PDB entry 5MMJ | electron microscopy, 3.60 A resolution | chains a and t of the 27 polymer chains in the assembly

== Chain a ==
Molecule: 16S ribosomal RNA
Organism: Spinacia oleracea
Sequence (1491 nucleotides; row label = number of the first residue in the row):
     1 UCUCAUGGAGAGUUCGAUCCUGGCUCAGGAUGAACGCUGGCGGCAUGCUU
    51 AACACAUGCAAGUCGGACGGGAAGUGGUGUUUCCAGUGGCGGACGGGUGA
   101 GUAACGCGUAAGAACCUGCCCUUGGGAGGGGAACAACAGCUGGAAACGGC
   151 UGCUAAUACCCCGUAGGCUGAGAAGCAAAAGGAGGAAUCCGCCCGAGGAG
   201 GGGCUCGCGUCUGAUUAGCUAGUUGGUGAGGUAAUAGCUUACCAAGGCGA
   251 UGAUCAGUAGCUGGUCCGAGAGGAUGAUCAGCCACACUGGGACUGAGACA
   301 CGGCCCAGACUCCUACGGGAGGCAGCAGUGGGGAAUUUUCCGCAAUGGGC
   351 GAAAGCCUGACGGAGCAAUGCCGCGUGGAGGCAGAAGGCCCACGGGUCGU
   401 GAACUUCUUUUCCCGGAGAAGAAGCAAUGACGGUAUCCGGGGAAUAAGCA
   451 UCGGCUAACUCUGUGCCAGCAGCCGCGGUAAGACAGAGGAUGCAAGCGUU
   501 AUCCGGAAUGAUUGGGCGUAAAGCGUCUGUAGGUGGCUUUUUAAGUCCGC
   551 CGUCAAAUCCCAGGGCUCAACCCUGGACAGGCGGUGGAAACUACCAAGCU
   601 GGAGUACGGUAGGGGCAGAGGGAAUUUCCGGUGGAGCGGUGAAAUGCGUA
   651 GAGAUCGGAAAGAACACCAACGGCGAAAGCACUCUGCUGGGCCGACACUG
   701 ACACUGAGAGACGAAAGCUAGGGGAGCGAAUGGGAUUAGAUACCCCAGUA
   751 GUCCUAGCCGUAAACGAUGGAUACUAGGCGCUGUGCGUAUCGACCCGUGC
   801 AGUGUUGUAGCUAACGCGUUAAGUAUCCCGCCUGGGGAGUACGUUCGCAA
   851 GAAUGAAACUCAAAGGAAUUGACGGGGGCCCGCACAAGCGGUGGAGCAUG
   901 UGGUUUAAUUCGAUGCAAAGCGAAGAACCUUACCAGGGCUUGACAUGCCG
   951 CGAAUCCUCUUGAAAGAGAGGGGUGCCUUCGGGAACGCGGACACAGGUGG
  1001 UGCAUGGCUGUCGUCAGCUCGUGCCGUAAGGUGUUGGGUUAAGUCCCGCA
  1051 ACGAGCGCAACCCUCGUGUUUAGUUGCCAACGUUGAGUUUGGAACCCUGA
  1101 ACAGACUGCCGGUGAUAAGCCGGAGGAAGGUGAGGAUGACGUCAAGUCAU
  1151 CAUGCCCCUUAUGCCCUGGGCGACACACGUGCUACAAUGGCCGGGACAAA
  1201 GGGUCGCGAUCCCGCGAGGGUGAGCUAACCCCAAAAACCCGUCCUCAGUU
  1251 CGGAUUGCAGGCUGCAACUCGCCUGCAUGAAGCCGGAAUCGCUAGUAAUC
  1301 GCCGGUCAGCCAUACGGCGGUGAAUUCGUUCCCGGGCCUUGUACACACCG
  1351 CCCGUCACACUAUGGGAGCUGGCCAUGCCCGAAGUCGUUACCUUAACCGC
  1401 AAGGAGGGGGAUGCCGAAGGCAGGGCUAGUGACUGGAGUGAAGUCGUAAC
  1451 AAGGUAGCCGUACUGGAAGGUGCGGCUGGAUCACCUCCUUU
Disordered / not traced: 1485-1491
Bound ions: Mg2+ site 1 near G22 (its only coordinating residue here); Mg2+ site 2 near A34 (its only coordinating residue here); Mg2+ site 3: U49, G99; Mg2+ site 4 near A54 (its only coordinating residue here); Mg2+ site 5 near U57 (its only coordinating residue here); Mg2+ site 6 near A67 (its only coordinating residue here); Mg2+ site 7 near U80 (its only coordinating residue here); Mg2+ site 8: A93, G302; Mg2+ site 9 near C94 (its only coordinating residue here); Mg2+ site 10 near G95 (its only coordinating residue here); Mg2+ site 11 near G97 (its only coordinating residue here); Mg2+ site 12: A100, G101, G260; 81 more Mg2+ sites not listed
From the paper describing this entry:
  - conformationally variable residues (side-chain flip): A1441, A1442

== Chain t ==
Protein: plastid ribosomal protein bS20c
Organism: Spinacia oleracea
Chain sequence (183 residues; each row starts with the number of its first residue):
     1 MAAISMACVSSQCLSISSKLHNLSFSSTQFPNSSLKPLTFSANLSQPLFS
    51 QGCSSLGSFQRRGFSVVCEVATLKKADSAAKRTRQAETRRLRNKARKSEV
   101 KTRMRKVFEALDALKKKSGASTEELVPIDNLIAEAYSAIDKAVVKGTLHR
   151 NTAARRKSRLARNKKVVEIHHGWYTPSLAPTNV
Disordered / not traced: 1-71, 179-183

== Chain a / chain t interface ==
Residue-residue contacts (83; chain a residue first):
  G62(a) - Asp77(t)  base contact
  U63(a) - Asp77(t)  base contact
  A85(a) - Lys74(t)  sugar contact
  G86(a) - Arg84(t)  salt bridge to the phosphate
  U87(a) - Lys81(t)  salt bridge to the phosphate
  U87(a) - Arg84(t)  salt bridge to the phosphate
  G88(a) - Lys81(t)  salt bridge to the phosphate
  G88(a) - Gln85(t)  hydrogen bond to the phosphate
  G89(a) - Gln85(t)  phosphate contact
  G89(a) - Arg89(t)  salt bridge to the phosphate
  C90(a) - Arg82(t)  base contact
  G91(a) - Ser78(t)  base contact
  G91(a) - Arg82(t)  hydrogen bond to the base
  G92(a) - Arg82(t)  base contact
  C116(a) - His149(t)  phosphate contact
  C116(a) - Asn151(t)  hydrogen bond to the phosphate
  U117(a) - His149(t)  salt bridge to the phosphate
  U117(a) - Arg150(t)  salt bridge to the phosphate
  A158(a) - Arg92(t)  sugar contact
  C159(a) - Arg92(t)  sugar contact
  C160(a) - Arg96(t)  salt bridge to the phosphate
  C160(a) - Lys145(t)  salt bridge to the phosphate
  C161(a) - Lys141(t)  phosphate contact
  C161(a) - Lys145(t)  salt bridge to the phosphate
  C162(a) - Lys141(t)  salt bridge to the phosphate
  G167(a) - Asp140(t)  base contact
  C168(a) - Ala154(t)  phosphate contact
  C168(a) - Lys157(t)  hydrogen bond to the sugar
  U169(a) - Tyr136(t)  hydrogen bond to the sugar
  U169(a) - Ala154(t)  sugar contact
  U169(a) - Lys157(t)  hydrogen bond to the sugar
  U169(a) - Ser158(t)  phosphate contact
  U169(a) - Ala161(t)  sugar contact
  G170(a) - Ser158(t)  hydrogen bond to the phosphate
  G170(a) - Ala161(t)  sugar contact
  G170(a) - Lys165(t)  hydrogen bond to the phosphate
  A171(a) - Lys165(t)  salt bridge to the phosphate
  A171(a) - Tyr174(t)  stacking on the base
  G172(a) - Lys164(t)  base contact
  A173(a) - Lys164(t)  hydrogen bond to the base
  G175(a) - Ala133(t)  phosphate contact
  G175(a) - Tyr136(t)  base contact
  C176(a) - Ala133(t)  sugar contact
  C176(a) - Tyr136(t)  hydrogen bond to the sugar
  C176(a) - Ser137(t)  hydrogen bond to the phosphate
  C176(a) - Asp140(t)  base contact
  A177(a) - Ser137(t)  hydrogen bond to the phosphate
  A177(a) - Asp140(t)  sugar contact
  A177(a) - Lys141(t)  phosphate contact
  A177(a) - Val144(t)  sugar contact
  A179(a) - Lys145(t)  salt bridge to the phosphate
  C194(a) - Val144(t)  phosphate contact
  G230(a) - Arg159(t)  salt bridge to the phosphate
  G231(a) - Arg159(t)  salt bridge to the phosphate
  U232(a) - Thr152(t)  phosphate contact
  U232(a) - Arg155(t)  salt bridge to the phosphate
  U232(a) - Arg156(t)  salt bridge to the phosphate
  A233(a) - His149(t)  sugar contact
  A233(a) - Asn151(t)  phosphate contact
  A233(a) - Thr152(t)  hydrogen bond to the phosphate
  A233(a) - Arg155(t)  salt bridge to the phosphate
  A234(a) - Asn151(t)  phosphate contact
  A234(a) - Arg155(t)  salt bridge to the phosphate
  C293(a) - Arg90(t)  sugar contact
  U294(a) - Arg89(t)  phosphate contact
  U294(a) - Asn93(t)  hydrogen bond to the phosphate
  G295(a) - Asn93(t)  hydrogen bond to the phosphate
  G303(a) - Thr83(t)  sugar contact
  C304(a) - Thr83(t)  sugar contact
  U1385(a) - Arg90(t)  salt bridge to the phosphate
  G1387(a) - Lys101(t)  salt bridge to the phosphate
  U1388(a) - Lys101(t)  phosphate contact
  U1388(a) - Arg105(t)  salt bridge to the phosphate
  U1389(a) - Arg105(t)  salt bridge to the phosphate
  A1405(a) - Lys106(t)  hydrogen bond to the phosphate
  G1406(a) - Thr102(t)  phosphate contact
  G1406(a) - Lys106(t)  salt bridge to the phosphate
  G1407(a) - Ser98(t)  phosphate contact
  G1407(a) - Glu99(t)  hydrogen bond to the phosphate
  G1407(a) - Thr102(t)  hydrogen bond to the phosphate
  G1408(a) - Lys94(t)  phosphate contact
  G1408(a) - Ser98(t)  hydrogen bond to the phosphate
  G1409(a) - Lys94(t)  salt bridge to the phosphate
Interface residues without a listed pair, chain a (54 interface residues in all): A61, C84, C115, A178, G195, C1386
Interface residues without a listed pair, chain t (47 interface residues in all): Leu73, Ala79, Ala86, Ala95, Lys97, Asn163

== Summary ==
The interface between chain a and chain t involves 54 residues on one side and 47 on the other; the contacts
include 19 hydrogen bonds, 25 salt bridges and 1 aromatic stacking contact. Polar contacts include
G91(a)-Arg82(t), A173(a)-Lys164(t) and C168(a)-Lys157(t). U49(a) and G99(a) form the Mg2+ site 3. From the
paper: conformational variability at A1441(a) and A1442(a).
Chain a is 16S ribosomal RNA and chain t is plastid ribosomal protein bS20c, both from Spinacia oleracea; the
structure, Structure of the small subunit of the chloroplast ribosome, was determined by electron microscopy
together with 5MMI and 5MMM from the same study.
